PDB entry 7KMS | electron microscopy, 3.64 A resolution | chains B and E of the 6 polymer chains in the assembly

Chain B:
Molecule: Spike glycoprotein
Source organism: Severe acute respiratory syndrome coronavirus 2
UniProtKB: P0DTC2 (SPIKE_SARS2); numbering as in UniProt (aligned over 1-1208)
Amino-acid sequence (1288 residues; row label = number of the first residue in the row):
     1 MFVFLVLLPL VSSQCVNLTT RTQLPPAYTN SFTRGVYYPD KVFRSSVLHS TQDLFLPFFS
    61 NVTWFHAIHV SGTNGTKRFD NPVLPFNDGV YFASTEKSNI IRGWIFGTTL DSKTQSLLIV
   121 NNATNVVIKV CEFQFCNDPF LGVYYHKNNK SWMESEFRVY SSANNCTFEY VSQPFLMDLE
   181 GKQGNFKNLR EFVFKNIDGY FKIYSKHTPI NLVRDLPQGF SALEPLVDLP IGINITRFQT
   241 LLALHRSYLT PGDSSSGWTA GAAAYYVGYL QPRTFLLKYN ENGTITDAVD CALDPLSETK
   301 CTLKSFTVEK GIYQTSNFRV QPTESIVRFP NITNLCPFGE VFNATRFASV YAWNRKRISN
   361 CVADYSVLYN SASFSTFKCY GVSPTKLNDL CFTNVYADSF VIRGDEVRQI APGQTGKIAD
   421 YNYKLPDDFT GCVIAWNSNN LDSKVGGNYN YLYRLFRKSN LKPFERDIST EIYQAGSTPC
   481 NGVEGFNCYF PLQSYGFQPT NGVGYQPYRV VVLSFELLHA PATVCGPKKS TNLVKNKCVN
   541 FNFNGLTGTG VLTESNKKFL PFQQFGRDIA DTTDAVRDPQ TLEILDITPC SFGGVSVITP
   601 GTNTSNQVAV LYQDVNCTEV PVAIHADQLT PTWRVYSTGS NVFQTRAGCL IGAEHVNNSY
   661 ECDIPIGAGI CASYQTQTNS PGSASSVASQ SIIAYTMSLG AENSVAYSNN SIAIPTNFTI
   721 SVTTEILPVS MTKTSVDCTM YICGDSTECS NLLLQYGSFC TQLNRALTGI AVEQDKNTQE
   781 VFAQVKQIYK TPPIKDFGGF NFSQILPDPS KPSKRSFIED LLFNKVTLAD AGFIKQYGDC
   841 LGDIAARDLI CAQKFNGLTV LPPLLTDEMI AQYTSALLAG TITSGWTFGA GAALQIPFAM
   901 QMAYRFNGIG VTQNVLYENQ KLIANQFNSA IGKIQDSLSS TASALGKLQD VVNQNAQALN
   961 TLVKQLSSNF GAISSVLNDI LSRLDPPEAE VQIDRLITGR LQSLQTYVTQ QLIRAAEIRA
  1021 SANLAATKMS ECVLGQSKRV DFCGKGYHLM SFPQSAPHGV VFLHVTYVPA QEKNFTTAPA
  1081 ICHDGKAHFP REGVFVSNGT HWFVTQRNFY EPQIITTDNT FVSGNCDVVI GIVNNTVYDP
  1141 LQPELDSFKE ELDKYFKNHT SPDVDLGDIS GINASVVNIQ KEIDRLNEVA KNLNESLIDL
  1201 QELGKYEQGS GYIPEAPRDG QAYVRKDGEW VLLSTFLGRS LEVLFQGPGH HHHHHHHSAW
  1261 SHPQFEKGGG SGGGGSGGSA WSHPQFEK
Disordered / not traced: 1-25, 67-78, 142-152, 178-185, 247-260, 629-637, 677-690, 829-851, 1150-1288
Differences from the reference sequence: engineered mutation Gly-682 (Arg in P0DTC2), Ser-683 (Arg in P0DTC2), Ser-685 (Arg in P0DTC2), Pro-986 (Lys in P0DTC2), Pro-987 (Val in P0DTC2); expression tag (1209-1288)
Cystine bridges: Cys-131/Cys-166, Cys-291/Cys-301, Cys-336/Cys-361, Cys-379/Cys-432, Cys-391/Cys-525, Cys-480/Cys-488, Cys-538/Cys-590, Cys-617/Cys-649, Cys-662/Cys-671, Cys-738/Cys-760, Cys-743/Cys-749, Cys-1032/Cys-1043, Cys-1082/Cys-1126
Covalent attachments: N-acetylglucosamine (NAG) linked to Asn-61, Asn-165, Asn-234, Asn-282, Asn-331, Asn-343, Asn-603, Asn-616, Asn-657, Asn-709, Asn-717, Asn-801, Asn-1074, Asn-1098, Asn-1134
UniProt features mapped onto this chain:
  - region: Asn-280 to Cys-301 (Putative superantigen), Arg-403 to Asp-405 (Integrin-binding motif), Asn-448 to Phe-456 (Immunodominant HLA epitope recognized by the CD8+), Pro-681, Ala-684 (Putative superantigen), Ser-816 to Tyr-837 (Fusion peptide 1), Lys-835 to Phe-855 (Fusion peptide 2), Asp-1163 to Glu-1202 (Heptad repeat 2)
  - site: Arg-815, Ser-816 (Cleavage)
  - glycosylation: Asn-17 (N-linked (GlcNAc...) (complex) asparagine), Asn-61 (N-linked (GlcNAc...) (hybrid) asparagine), Asn-74 (N-linked (GlcNAc...) (complex) asparagine), Asn-122 (N-linked (GlcNAc...) (hybrid) asparagine), Asn-149 (N-linked (GlcNAc...) (complex) asparagine), Asn-165 (N-linked (GlcNAc...) (complex) asparagine), Asn-234 (N-linked (GlcNAc...) (high mannose) asparagine), Asn-282 (N-linked (GlcNAc...) (complex) asparagine), Thr-323 (O-linked (GalNAc) threonine), Ser-325 (O-linked (HexNAc...) serine), Asn-331 (N-linked (GlcNAc...) (complex) asparagine), Asn-343 (N-linked (GlcNAc...) (complex) asparagine), Asn-603 (N-linked (GlcNAc...) (hybrid) asparagine), Asn-616 (N-linked (GlcNAc...) (complex) asparagine), Asn-657 (N-linked (GlcNAc...) (complex) asparagine), Thr-676 (O-linked (GlcNAc...) threonine), Thr-678 (O-linked (GlcNAc...) threonine), Asn-709 (N-linked (GlcNAc...) (high mannose) asparagine), Asn-717 (N-linked (GlcNAc...) (hybrid) asparagine), Asn-801 (N-linked (GlcNAc...) (hybrid) asparagine) and 6 more in UniProt
  - natural variant: Leu-5 (L5F: In strain: Iota/B.1.526), Ser-13 (S13I: In strain: Epsilon/B.1.427/B.1.429), Leu-18 (L18F: In strain: Beta/B.1.351, Gamma/P.1 and 1 more), Thr-19 (T19I: In strain: Omicron/BQ.1.1, Omicron/XBB.1.5 and 1 more; T19R: In strain: Delta/B.1.617.2, Omicron/BA.2 and 4 more), Thr-20 (T20N: In strain: Gamma/P.1), Leu-24 to Ala-27 (sequence variant, change not given here; In strain: Omicron/BA.2, Omicron/BA.2.12.1 and 6 more), Pro-26 (P26S: In strain: Gamma/P.1), Gln-52 (Q52H: In strain: Omicron/EG.5.1), Ala-67 (A67V: In strain: Eta/B.1.525, Omicron/BA.1), His-69 to Val-70 (deletion: In strain: Alpha/B.1.1.7, Eta/B.1.525 and 5 more), Gly-75 (G75V: In strain: Lambda/C.37), Thr-76 (T76I: In strain: Lambda/C.37), 82 further natural variant entries in UniProt
  - mutagenesis: His-69 to Val-70 (Increased incorporation of cleaved spike into virions), Asn-121 (N121Q: Partial loss of biliverdin affinity), Arg-190 (R190K: Partial loss of biliverdin affinity), Asn-234 (N234Q: Increased resistance to neutralizing antibodies), Asn-331 (N331Q: Reduced viral infectivity), Asn-343 (N343Q: Reduced viral infectivity), Leu-452 (L452R: Increased resistance to neutralizing antibodies. Decreases HLA binding to NF9 epitope. Increased binding affinity to human ACE2), Tyr-453 (Y453F: Decreased HLA binding to NF9 epitope. Increased binding affinity to human ACE2), Ala-475 (A475V: Increased resistance to neutralizing antibodies), Val-483 (V483A: Increased resistance to neutralizing antibodies), Glu-484 (E484D: Increased replication in human TMEM106B overexpressing cells), Phe-490 (F490L: Increased resistance to neutralizing antibodies and human covalescent sera neutralization), 12 further mutagenesis entries in UniProt

Chain E:
Molecule: Angiotensin-converting enzyme 2
Source organism: Homo sapiens
Notes: EC 3.4.17.23, 3.4.17.-
UniProtKB: Q9BYF1 (ACE2_HUMAN); residues 19-615 here = UniProt positions 19-615
Amino-acid sequence (597 residues; each row starts with the number of its first residue):
    19 STIEEQAKTF LDKFNHEAED LFYQSSLASW NYNTNITEEN VQNMNNAGDK WSAFLKEQST
    79 LAQMYPLQEI QNLTVKLQLQ ALQQNGSSVL SEDKSKRLNT ILNTMSTIYS TGKVCNPDNP
   139 QECLLLEPGL NEIMANSLDY NERLWAWESW RSEVGKQLRP LYEEYVVLKN EMARANHYED
   199 YGDYWRGDYE VNGVDGYDYS RGQLIEDVEH TFEEIKPLYE HLHAYVRAKL MNAYPSYISP
   259 IGCLPAHLLG DMWGRFWTNL YSLTVPFGQK PNIDVTDAMV DQAWDAQRIF KEAEKFFVSV
   319 GLPNMTQGFW ENSMLTDPGN VQKAVCHPTA WDLGKGDFRI LMCTKVTMDD FLTAHHEMGH
   379 IQYDMAYAAQ PFLLRNGANE GFHEAVGEIM SLSAATPKHL KSIGLLSPDF QEDNETEINF
   439 LLKQALTIVG TLPFTYMLEK WRWMVFKGEI PKDQWMKKWW EMKREIVGVV EPVPHDETYC
   499 DPASLFHVSN DYSFIRYYTR TLYQFQFQEA LCQAAKHEGP LHKCDISNST EAGQKLFNML
   559 RLGKSEPWTL ALENVVGAKN MNVRPLLNYF EPLFTWLKDQ NKNSFVGWST DWSPYAD
Disordered / not traced: 615
Cystine bridges: Cys-133/Cys-141, Cys-344/Cys-361, Cys-530/Cys-542
Covalent attachments: N-acetylglucosamine (NAG) linked to Asn-53, Asn-90, Asn-103, Asn-322, Asn-432, Asn-546
UniProt features mapped onto this chain:
  - region (Interaction with SARS-CoV spike glycoprotein): Asp-30 to Tyr-41, Met-82 to Pro-84, Lys-353 to Arg-357
  - active site: Glu-375 (Proton acceptor), His-505 (Proton donor)
  - binding site (chloride): Arg-169, Trp-477, Lys-481
  - binding site (substrate): Arg-273, His-345, Pro-346, Tyr-515
  - binding site (Zn(2+)): His-374, His-378, Glu-402
  - glycosylation (N-linked (GlcNAc...) asparagine): Asn-53, Asn-90, Asn-103, Asn-322, Asn-432, Asn-546
  - mutagenesis: Ser-19 (S19P: Increases slightly the interaction with RBD domain of SARS-CoV-2 spike protein), Gln-24 to Lys-26 (Slightly inhibits interaction with SARS-CoV spike glycoprotein), Gln-24 (Q24T: Increases slightly the interaction with RBD domain of SARS-CoV-2 spike protein), Ala-25 (A25V: Increases slightly the interaction with RBD domain of SARS-CoV-2 spike protein), Thr-27 (T27Y: Increases slightly the interaction with RBD domain of SARS-CoV-2 spike protein. In sACE2.v2.2; increases interaction with RBD domain of SARS-CoV-2 spike protein ...), Leu-29 (L29F: Increases slightly the interaction with RBD domain of SARS-CoV-2 spike protein), Lys-31 (K31D: Abolishes interaction with SARS-CoV spike glycoprotein; K31Y: Increases slightly the interaction with RBD domain of SARS-CoV-2 spike protein), Asn-33 (N33D: Increases slightly the interaction with RBD domain of SARS-CoV-2 spike protein), His-34 (H34A: Increases slightly the interaction with RBD domain of SARS-CoV-2 spike protein), Glu-37 (E37A: No effect on interaction with SARS-CoV spike glycoprotein), Asp-38 (D38A: No effect on interaction with SARS-CoV spike glycoprotein), Leu-39 (L39R: Increases slightly the interaction with RBD domain of SARS-CoV-2 spike protein), 48 further mutagenesis entries in UniProt

Chain B / chain E interface:
Pairs across the interface (31):
  Lys-417(B) / Asp-30(E)  salt bridge
  Gly-446(B) / Gln-42(E)
  Tyr-449(B) / Asp-38(E)
  Tyr-449(B) / Gln-42(E)  hydrogen bond
  Tyr-453(B) / His-34(E)  hydrogen bond
  Leu-455(B) / Asp-30(E)
  Leu-455(B) / His-34(E)
  Phe-456(B) / Thr-27(E)
  Phe-456(B) / Lys-31(E)
  Ala-475(B) / Gln-24(E)
  Ala-475(B) / Thr-27(E)
  Gly-476(B) / Gln-24(E)
  Phe-486(B) / Gln-24(E)
  Tyr-489(B) / Thr-27(E)
  Tyr-489(B) / Phe-28(E)
  Tyr-489(B) / Lys-31(E)
  Tyr-489(B) / Tyr-83(E)
  Gln-493(B) / Glu-35(E)
  Gln-493(B) / Asp-38(E)
  Gly-496(B) / Lys-353(E)  hydrogen bond (backbone-side chain)
  Gln-498(B) / Tyr-41(E)
  Gln-498(B) / Gln-42(E)  hydrogen bond
  Thr-500(B) / Tyr-41(E)  hydrogen bond
  Thr-500(B) / Asn-330(E)
  Thr-500(B) / Asp-355(E)
  Thr-500(B) / Arg-357(E)
  Asn-501(B) / Tyr-41(E)  hydrogen bond
  Gly-502(B) / Lys-353(E)  hydrogen bond (backbone-backbone)
  Gly-502(B) / Gly-354(E)
  Tyr-505(B) / Lys-353(E)
  Tyr-505(B) / Gly-354(E)
Other interface residues (no listed pair), chain B (21 interface residues in all): Tyr-473, Ser-477, Phe-490, Ser-494
Other interface residues (no listed pair), chain E (19 interface residues in all): Ser-19, Glu-37, Met-82

Overview:
The interface between chain B and chain E involves 21 residues on one side and 19 on the other; the contacts
include 7 hydrogen bonds and 1 salt bridge. Polar pairs include Lys-417(B)/Asp-30(E), Tyr-449(B)/Gln-42(E) and
Tyr-453(B)/His-34(E).
Chain B is Spike glycoprotein (Severe acute respiratory syndrome coronavirus 2) and chain E is
Angiotensin-converting enzyme 2 (Homo sapiens); the structure, Cryo-EM structure of triple ACE2-bound
SARS-CoV-2 trimer spike at pH 7.4, was determined by electron microscopy, deposited together with 7KMB, 7KMZ,
7KNB, 7KNE, 7KNH and 7KNI.
